PDB entry 1IBY | X-ray diffraction, 1.65 A resolution | chains B and C of the 3 polymer chains in the assembly

== Chain B (and C) ==
Molecule: Nitrosocyanin
Source organism: Nitrosomonas europaea
Notes: chain C of this document is another copy of the same molecule, construct and numbering; everything in this record applies to it too
UniProtKB: Q820S6 (Q820S6_NITEU); residues 1-112 here correspond to UniProt positions 25-136 (UniProt number = residue number + 24)
Sequence (112 residues; numbered 1 to 112; the number before each row is that of its first residue):
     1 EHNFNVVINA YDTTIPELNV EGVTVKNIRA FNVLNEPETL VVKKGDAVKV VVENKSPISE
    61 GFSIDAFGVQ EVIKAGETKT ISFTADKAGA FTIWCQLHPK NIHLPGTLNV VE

== Interface between chain B and chain C ==
Pairs across the interface (42):
  E1(B) - K44(C)  salt bridge
  E1(B) - D86(C)
  E1(B) - K87(C)
  E1(B) - A88(C)  hydrogen bond (side chain-backbone)
  E1(B) - E112(C)
  F4(B) - G89(C)
  F4(B) - A90(C)  hydrophobic
  Y11(B) - K100(C)  hydrogen bond
  Y11(B) - N101(C)  hydrogen bond (backbone-side chain)
  T13(B) - P99(C)
  T13(B) - N101(C)  hydrogen bond
  T13(B) - I102(C)
  V20(B) - I58(C)  hydrophobic
  E21(B) - I58(C)
  E21(B) - S59(C)  hydrogen bond (side chain-backbone)
  V23(B) - P57(C)  hydrophobic
  V23(B) - I58(C)  hydrophobic
  V25(B) - F31(C)  hydrophobic
  K26(B) - R29(C)  hydrogen bond (backbone-side chain)
  N27(B) - R29(C)
  I28(B) - F31(C)  hydrophobic
  I28(B) - I102(C)  hydrophobic
  A30(B) - N101(C)  hydrogen bond (backbone-side chain)
  F31(B) - N101(C)
  N32(B) - N101(C)
  L34(B) - K100(C)
  L34(B) - P105(C)
  E36(B) - T92(C)
  E36(B) - K100(C)  salt bridge
  P37(B) - A90(C)  hydrophobic
  P37(B) - T92(C)
  P37(B) - T107(C)
  E38(B) - T107(C)  hydrogen bond (backbone-side chain)
  T39(B) - T39(C)
  T39(B) - A90(C)
  T39(B) - T107(C)  hydrogen bond (backbone-side chain)
  T39(B) - N109(C)
  L40(B) - A90(C)  hydrophobic
  L40(B) - N109(C)
  V41(B) - N109(C)
  V41(B) - V111(C)  hydrophobic
  K43(B) - E112(C)  hydrogen bond (side chain-backbone)
Other interface residues (no listed pair), chain B (23 interface residues in all): L104
Other interface residues (no listed pair), chain C (27 interface residues in all): D12, E38, V41, F91, L104

== In short ==
The interface between chain B and chain C involves 23 residues on one side and 27 on the other; the contacts
include 10 hydrogen bonds and 2 salt bridges. Polar contacts include E1(B)-K44(C), E36(B)-K100(C) and
E1(B)-A88(C).
Chain B and chain C are both Nitrosocyanin (Nitrosomonas europaea); the structure, Red copper protein
nitrosocyanin from nitrosomonas europaea, was determined by X-ray diffraction (same publication as 1IBZ and
1IC0).
